7KJK - chains B3 and P3 of the 42 polymer chains in the assembly; structure by electron microscopy, 3.60 A resolution.

# Chain B3 (and P3)
Molecule: Collar spike protein
Organism: Vibrio phage XM1
Notes: chain P3 of this document is another copy of the same molecule, construct and numbering; everything in this record applies to it too
Sequence (839 residues; row label = number of the first residue in the row):
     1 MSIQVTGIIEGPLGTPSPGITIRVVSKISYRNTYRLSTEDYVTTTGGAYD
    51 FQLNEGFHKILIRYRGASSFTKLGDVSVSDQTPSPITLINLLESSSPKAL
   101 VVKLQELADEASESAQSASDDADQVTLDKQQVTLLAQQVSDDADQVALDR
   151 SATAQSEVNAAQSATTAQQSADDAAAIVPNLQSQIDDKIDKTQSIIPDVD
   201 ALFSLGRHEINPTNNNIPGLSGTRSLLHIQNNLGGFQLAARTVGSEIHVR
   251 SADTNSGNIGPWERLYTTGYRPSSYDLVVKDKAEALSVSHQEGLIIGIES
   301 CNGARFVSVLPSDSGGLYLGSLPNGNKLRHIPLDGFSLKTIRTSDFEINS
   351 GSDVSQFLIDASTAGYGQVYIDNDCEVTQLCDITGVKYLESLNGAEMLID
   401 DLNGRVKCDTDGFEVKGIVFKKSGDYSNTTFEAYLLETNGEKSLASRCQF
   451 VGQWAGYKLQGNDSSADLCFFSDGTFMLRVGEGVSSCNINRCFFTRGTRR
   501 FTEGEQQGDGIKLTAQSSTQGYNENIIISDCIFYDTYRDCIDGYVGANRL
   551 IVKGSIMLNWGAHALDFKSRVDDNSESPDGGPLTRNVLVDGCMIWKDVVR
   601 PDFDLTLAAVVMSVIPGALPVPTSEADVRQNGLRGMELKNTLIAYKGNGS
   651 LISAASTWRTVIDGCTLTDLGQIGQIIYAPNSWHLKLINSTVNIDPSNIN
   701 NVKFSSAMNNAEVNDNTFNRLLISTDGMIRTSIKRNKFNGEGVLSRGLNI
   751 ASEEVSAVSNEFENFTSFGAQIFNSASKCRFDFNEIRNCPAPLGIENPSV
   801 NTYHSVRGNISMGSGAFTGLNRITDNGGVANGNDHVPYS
Unresolved in the structure: 127-839

# How chain B3 and chain P3 interact
Contacting residue pairs - 32 pairs, chain B3 then chain P3:
  Val24(B3) with Pro12(P3), hydrophobic; Leu13(P3), hydrophobic
  Ser29(B3) with Ile89(P3)
  Tyr30(B3) with Ile89(P3)
  Asn32(B3) with Ile8(P3); Ile9(P3); Glu10(P3), hydrogen bond (backbone-backbone)
  Thr33(B3) with Glu10(P3), hydrogen bond (side chain-backbone)
  Tyr34(B3) with Ile9(P3), hydrophobic; Tyr49(P3); Ile62(P3), hydrophobic; Tyr64(P3); Leu73(P3), hydrophobic; Leu88(P3); Ile89(P3), hydrophobic
  Arg35(B3) with Tyr64(P3), hydrogen bond (backbone-side chain); Thr71(P3); Lys72(P3), hydrogen bond (side chain-backbone)
  Leu36(B3) with Tyr64(P3); Thr71(P3)
  Ser37(B3) with Pro12(P3); Tyr64(P3), hydrogen bond
  Glu39(B3) with Pro12(P3); Leu13(P3)
  Phe51(B3) with Leu13(P3), hydrophobic
  Gln52(B3) with Leu13(P3)
  Leu53(B3) with Pro12(P3)
  Asn54(B3) with Glu10(P3); Gly11(P3); Pro12(P3), hydrogen bond (backbone-backbone); Gly14(P3), hydrogen bond (side chain-backbone)
  His58(B3) with Pro12(P3)
Interface residues without a listed pair, chain B3 (18 interface residues in all): Ser26, Arg31, Thr38

# Summary
18 residues of chain B3 and 15 residues of chain P3 are in contact, with 7 hydrogen bonds. Polar pairs include
Thr33(B3)-Glu10(P3), Arg35(B3)-Tyr64(P3) and Arg35(B3)-Lys72(P3).
Both chains are Collar spike protein (Vibrio phage XM1). Entry 7KJK (The Neck region of Phage XM1 (6-fold
symmetry)) was determined by electron microscopy, deposited together with 7KMX, 7KLN and 7KH1.
